PDB entry 4PTK | X-ray diffraction, 2.50 A resolution | chains A and B

Chain A (and B):
Molecule: Inositol monophosphatase family protein
Organism: Staphylococcus aureus
Notes: chain B of this document is another copy of the same molecule, construct and numbering; everything in this record applies to it too
UniProtKB: Q6G709 (Q6G709_STAAS); residue numbers follow UniProt; this construct covers 1-265
Amino-acid sequence (271 residues; numbered -5 to 265; the number before each row is that of its first residue; numbers below 1 keep their minus sign (His-5 is residue -5)):
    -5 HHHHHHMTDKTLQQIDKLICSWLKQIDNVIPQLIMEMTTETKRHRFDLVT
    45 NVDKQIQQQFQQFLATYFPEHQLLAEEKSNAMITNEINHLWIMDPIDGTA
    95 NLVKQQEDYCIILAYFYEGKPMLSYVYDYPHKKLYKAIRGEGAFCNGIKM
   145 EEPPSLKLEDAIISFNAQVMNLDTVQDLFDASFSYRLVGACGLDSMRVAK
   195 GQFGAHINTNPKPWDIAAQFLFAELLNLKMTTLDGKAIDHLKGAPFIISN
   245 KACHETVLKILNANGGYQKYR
Disordered / not traced: -5 to 3 (chain B: -5 to 4)
Sequence notes: expression tag (-5 to 0)
Bound ions: Mg2+ site 1: Glu70, Asp88, Ile90 (together with phosphate ion); Mg2+ site 2: Glu70 (together with phosphate ion); Mg2+ site 3: Asp88, Asp91, Asp209 (together with glycerol)

How chain A and chain B interact:
Residue-residue contacts - 50 pairs, chain A then chain B:
  Phe40(A) - Phe177(B)  hydrophobic
  Asn95(A) - Arg180(B)  hydrogen bond
  Lys98(A) - Asp154(B)  hydrogen bond (side chain-backbone)
  Lys98(A) - Ile156(B)
  Lys98(A) - Phe177(B)
  Lys98(A) - Gly195(B)
  Lys98(A) - Gln196(B)
  Gln99(A) - Ile156(B)
  Gln99(A) - Arg191(B)
  Gln99(A) - Gln196(B)  hydrogen bond (backbone-side chain)
  Gln99(A) - Phe197(B)
  Glu101(A) - Arg191(B)  salt bridge
  Glu101(A) - Lys194(B)  salt bridge
  Glu101(A) - Gln196(B)  hydrogen bond
  Asp102(A) - Arg191(B)  salt bridge
  His125(A) - His125(B)
  Lys127(A) - Glu101(B)  salt bridge
  Asp154(A) - Lys98(B)  hydrogen bond (backbone-side chain)
  Ile156(A) - Lys98(B)
  Ile156(A) - Gln99(B)
  Ala161(A) - Phe173(B)
  Gln162(A) - Phe173(B)
  Gln162(A) - Ser178(B)  hydrogen bond
  Gln162(A) - Tyr179(B)
  Leu166(A) - Leu166(B)
  Leu166(A) - Gln170(B)
  Gln170(A) - Leu166(B)
  Phe173(A) - Gln162(B)
  Phe177(A) - Arg39(B)
  Phe177(A) - Phe40(B)
  Ser178(A) - Gln162(B)
  Tyr179(A) - Gln162(B)
  Tyr179(A) - Tyr179(B)  hydrophobic
  Tyr179(A) - Leu181(B)
  Arg180(A) - Asn95(B)  hydrogen bond
  Arg180(A) - Leu181(B)
  Arg180(A) - Val182(B)
  Arg180(A) - Gly183(B)
  Leu181(A) - Tyr179(B)
  Leu181(A) - Arg180(B)
  Leu181(A) - Leu181(B)  hydrogen bond (backbone-backbone)
  Val182(A) - Arg180(B)
  Gly183(A) - Arg180(B)
  Arg191(A) - Gln99(B)
  Arg191(A) - Asp102(B)  salt bridge
  Lys194(A) - Glu101(B)  salt bridge
  Gln196(A) - Lys98(B)
  Gln196(A) - Gln99(B)  hydrogen bond (side chain-backbone)
  Gln196(A) - Glu101(B)  hydrogen bond
  Phe197(A) - Gln99(B)
Also at the interface, not in a pair above, chain A (32 interface residues in all): Leu42, Ala94, Glu153, Ser176, Gly195, Lys263
Also at the interface, not in a pair above, chain B (31 interface residues in all): Leu42, Ala94, Lys127, Glu153, Ala161

In short:
The interface between chain A and chain B involves 32 residues on one side and 31 on the other; the contacts
include 10 hydrogen bonds and 6 salt bridges. Among the polar pairs are Glu101(A)-Arg191(B),
Glu101(A)-Lys194(B) and Asp102(A)-Arg191(B).
Both chains are Inositol monophosphatase family protein (Staphylococcus aureus). Entry 4PTK (Crystal structure
of Staphylococcal IMPase-I complex with 3Mg2+ and Phosphate) was determined by X-ray diffraction (same
publication as 4I3Y, 4I40 and 4G61).
